PDB entry 7WK8 | electron microscopy, 3.61 A resolution | chains C and D of the 4 polymer chains in the assembly

Chain C:
Protein: Heavy chain of S3H3 Fab
Organism: Mus musculus
Notes: antibody fragment or engineered binder
Sequence (217 residues; row label = number of the first residue in the row):
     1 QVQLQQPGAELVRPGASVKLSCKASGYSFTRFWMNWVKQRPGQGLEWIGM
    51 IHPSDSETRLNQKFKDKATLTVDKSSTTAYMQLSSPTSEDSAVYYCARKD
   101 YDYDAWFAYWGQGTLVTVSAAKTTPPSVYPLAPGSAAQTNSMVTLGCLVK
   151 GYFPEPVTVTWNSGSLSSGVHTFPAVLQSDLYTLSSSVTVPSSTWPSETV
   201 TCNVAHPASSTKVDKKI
Disulfide bonds: C22-C96, C147-C202

Chain D:
Protein: Light chain of S3H3 Fab
Organism: Mus musculus
Notes: antibody fragment or engineered binder
Sequence (215 residues; each row starts with the number of its first residue):
     1 DIVLTQSPASLAVSLGQRATISCRASKSVSASVYSYMHWYQQKPGQPPKL
    51 LIYLASSLESGVPARFSGSGSGTDFTLNIHPVEEEDAATYYCHHSRELPP
   101 AFGGGTKLEIKRADAAPTVSIFPPSSEQLTSGGASVVCFLNNFYPKDINV
   151 KWKIDGSERQNGVLNSWTDQDSKDSTYSMSSTLTLTKDEYERHNSYTCEA
   201 THKTSTSPIVKSFNR
Disulfide bonds: C23-C92, C138-C198

Interface between chain C and chain D:
Contacting residue pairs (61; chain C residue first):
  V37(C) - F102(D)  hydrophobic
  Q39(C) - Q42(D)  hydrogen bond
  L45(C) - Q42(D)
  L45(C) - Y91(D)  hydrophobic
  L45(C) - F102(D)  hydrophobic
  E46(C) - F102(D)
  W47(C) - P99(D)  hydrophobic
  W47(C) - P100(D)
  W47(C) - F102(D)
  N61(C) - P99(D)
  Y95(C) - Q42(D)
  Y103(C) - A31(D)  hydrogen bond (side chain-backbone)
  Y103(C) - S32(D)
  Y103(C) - Y34(D)
  Y103(C) - Y36(D)  hydrophobic
  Y103(C) - L54(D)  hydrophobic
  D104(C) - Y36(D)
  D104(C) - M37(D)  hydrogen bond (side chain-backbone)
  D104(C) - H38(D)  salt bridge
  D104(C) - L54(D)
  D104(C) - S95(D)
  A105(C) - H38(D)  hydrogen bond (backbone-side chain)
  A105(C) - S95(D)  hydrogen bond (backbone-side chain)
  W106(C) - H38(D)
  W106(C) - Y40(D)
  W106(C) - L50(D)
  F107(C) - Y40(D)  hydrogen bond (backbone-side chain)
  F107(C) - F102(D)  hydrophobic
  W110(C) - P47(D)  hydrophobic
  W110(C) - P48(D)  hydrogen bond (side chain-backbone)
  G111(C) - P47(D)
  Y129(C) - S125(D)
  Y129(C) - E127(D)
  Y129(C) - Q128(D)
  Y129(C) - S131(D)
  P130(C) - S125(D)
  L131(C) - F122(D)  hydrophobic
  L131(C) - V137(D)  hydrophobic
  A132(C) - P123(D)
  P133(C) - F122(D)
  P133(C) - P123(D)
  T144(C) - F122(D)
  L148(C) - S135(D)
  K150(C) - Q128(D)
  K150(C) - S135(D)  hydrogen bond
  H171(C) - S178(D)
  T172(C) - T168(D)
  F173(C) - F139(D)  hydrophobic
  F173(C) - T168(D)
  F173(C) - S178(D)
  F173(C) - M179(D)
  F173(C) - S180(D)
  P174(C) - S166(D)  hydrogen bond (backbone-side chain)
  P174(C) - W167(D)
  P174(C) - T168(D)
  V176(C) - L164(D)  hydrophobic
  V176(C) - N165(D)
  Q178(C) - L164(D)
  S185(C) - F139(D)
  S185(C) - S180(D)  hydrogen bond
  S187(C) - F139(D)
Interface residues without a listed pair, chain C (35 interface residues in all): G44, L145, G146, S186, K215
Interface residues without a listed pair, chain D (41 interface residues in all): S35, Y53, H93, S120, N141, T182, T184

In short:
35 residues of chain C face 41 of chain D across their interface; the contacts include 10 hydrogen bonds and 1
salt bridge. Polar pairs include D104(C)-H38(D), Q39(C)-Q42(D) and Y103(C)-A31(D).
Chain C is Heavy chain of S3H3 Fab and chain D is Light chain of S3H3 Fab, both from Mus musculus; the
structure, SARS-CoV-2 Omicron spike protein SD1 in complex with S3H3 Fab, was determined by electron
microscopy together with 7WK4, 7WK6, 7WK9, 7WKA, 7WVP and 7WVQ from the same study.
